9E2W - chains 3 and 5 of the 15 polymer chains in the assembly; structure by electron microscopy, 3.30 A resolution.

# Chain 3
Protein: DNA replication licensing factor MCM3
Organism: Saccharomyces cerevisiae W303
Notes: EC 3.6.4.12
UniProt: P24279 (MCM3_YEAST); residues 1-971 here = UniProt positions 1-971
Sequence (971 residues; each row starts with the number of its first residue):
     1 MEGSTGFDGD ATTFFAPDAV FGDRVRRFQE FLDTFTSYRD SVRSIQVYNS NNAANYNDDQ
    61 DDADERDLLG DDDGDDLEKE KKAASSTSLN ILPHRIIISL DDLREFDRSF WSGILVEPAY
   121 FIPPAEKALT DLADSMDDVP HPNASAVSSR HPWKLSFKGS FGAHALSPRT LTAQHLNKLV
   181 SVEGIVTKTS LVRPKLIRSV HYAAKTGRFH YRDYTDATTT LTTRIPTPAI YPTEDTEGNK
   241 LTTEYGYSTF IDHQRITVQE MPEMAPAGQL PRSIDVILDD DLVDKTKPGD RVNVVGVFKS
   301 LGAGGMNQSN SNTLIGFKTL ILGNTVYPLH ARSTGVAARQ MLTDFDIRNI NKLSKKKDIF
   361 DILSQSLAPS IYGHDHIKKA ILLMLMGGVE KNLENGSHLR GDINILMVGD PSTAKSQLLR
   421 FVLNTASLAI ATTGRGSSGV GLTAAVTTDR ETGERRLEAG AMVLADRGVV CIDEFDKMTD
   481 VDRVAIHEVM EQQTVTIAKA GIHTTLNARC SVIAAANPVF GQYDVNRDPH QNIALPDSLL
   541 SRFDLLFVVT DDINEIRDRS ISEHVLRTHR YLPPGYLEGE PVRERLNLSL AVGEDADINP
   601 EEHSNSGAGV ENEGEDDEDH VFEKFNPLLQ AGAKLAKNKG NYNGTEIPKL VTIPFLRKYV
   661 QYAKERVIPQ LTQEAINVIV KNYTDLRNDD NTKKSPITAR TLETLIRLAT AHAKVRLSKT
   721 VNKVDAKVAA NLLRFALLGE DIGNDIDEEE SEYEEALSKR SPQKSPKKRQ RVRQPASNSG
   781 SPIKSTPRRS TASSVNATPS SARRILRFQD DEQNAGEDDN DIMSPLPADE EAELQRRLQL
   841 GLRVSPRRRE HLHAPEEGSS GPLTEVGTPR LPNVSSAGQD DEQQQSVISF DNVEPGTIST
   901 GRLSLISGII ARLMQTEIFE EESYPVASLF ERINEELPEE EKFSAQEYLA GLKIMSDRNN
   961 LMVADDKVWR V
Unresolved in the structure: 1-18, 53-89, 330-337, 584-588, 595-647, 740-971
Ion coordination: Mg2+: S416 (together with ATP)
Residues lining bound ligands:
  - ATP (adenosine-5'-triphosphate), molecule 1: S370, I371, Y372, H374, D410, P411, S412, T413, A414, K415, S416, Q417, N517, V565
  - ATP, molecule 2: R542, A699, R700, E703

# Chain 5
Protein: Minichromosome maintenance protein 5
Organism: Saccharomyces cerevisiae W303
Notes: EC 3.6.4.12
UniProt: P29496 (MCM5_YEAST); residues 1-775 here = UniProt positions 1-775
Sequence (775 residues; row label = number of the first residue in the row):
     1 MSFDRPEIYS APVLQGESPN DDDNTEIIKS FKNFILEFRL DSQFIYRDQL RNNILVKNYS
    61 LTVNMEHLIG YNEDIYKKLS DEPSDIIPLF ETAITQVAKR ISILSRAQSA NNNDKDPENT
   121 SMDTDSLLLN SLPTFQLILN SNANQIPLRD LDSEHVSKIV RLSGIIISTS VLSSRATYLS
   181 IMCRNCRHTT SITINNFNSI TGNTVSLPRS CLSTIESESS MANESNIGDE STKKNCGPDP
   241 YIIIHESSKF IDQQFLKLQE IPELVPVGEM PRNLTMTCDR YLTNKVIPGT RVTIVGIYSI
   301 YNSKNGAGSG RSGGGNGGSG VAIRTPYIKI LGIQSDVETS SIWNSVTMFT EEEEEEFLQL
   361 SRNPKLYEIL TNSIAPSIFG NEDIKKAIVC LLMGGSKKIL PDGMRLRGDI NVLLLGDPGT
   421 AKSQLLKFVE KVSPIAVYTS GKGSSAAGLT ASVQRDPMTR EFYLEGGAMV LADGGVVCID
   481 EFDKMRDEDR VAIHEAMEQQ TISIAKAGIT TVLNSRTSVL AAANPIYGRY DDLKSPGDNI
   541 DFQTTILSRF DMIFIVKDDH NEERDISIAN HVINIHTGNA NAMQNQQEEN GSEISIEKMK
   601 RYITYCRLKC APRLSPQAAE KLSSNFVTIR KQLLINELES TERSSIPITI RQLEAIIRIT
   661 ESLAKLELSP IAQERHVDEA IRLFQASTMD AASQDPIGGL NQASGTSLSE IRRFEQELKR
   721 RLPIGWSTSY QTLRREFVDT HRFSQLALDK ALYALEKHET IQLRHQGQNI YRSGV
Unresolved in the structure: 1-21, 106-131, 200-204, 213-234, 304-320, 579-586, 638, 695-775
Ion coordination: Zn2+: C183, C186, C211, C236
Residues lining bound ligands:
  - ATP (adenosine-5'-triphosphate), molecule 1: S377, I378, F379, D417, P418, G419, T420, A421, K422, S423, Q424, E481, N524, H571, V572
  - ATP, molecule 2: L406, E498, Q499, T545, R549, I650, R651, E654

# Interface between chain 3 and chain 5
Contacting residue pairs (150):
  Y120(3) - E246(5)
  Y120(3) - S247(5)  hydrogen bond
  T172(3) - D252(5)
  A173(3) - F250(5)
  A173(3) - I251(5)
  A173(3) - D252(5)  hydrogen bond (backbone-side chain)
  L176(3) - F250(5)  hydrophobic
  N177(3) - H245(5)
  N177(3) - E246(5)
  N177(3) - S248(5)
  K188(3) - E461(5)  salt bridge
  L221(3) - E246(5)
  T222(3) - E246(5)
  T223(3) - I243(5)
  T223(3) - H245(5)
  T223(3) - E246(5)  hydrogen bond
  I225(3) - R184(5)
  P226(3) - I242(5)
  P262(3) - T511(5)
  P262(3) - V512(5)
  P262(3) - N514(5)
  E263(3) - N514(5)
  P266(3) - W343(5)  hydrophobic
  G268(3) - V470(5)
  G268(3) - D473(5)  hydrogen bond (backbone-side chain)
  Q269(3) - I287(5)
  Q269(3) - W343(5)
  L270(3) - L464(5)
  L270(3) - L513(5)  hydrophobic
  R272(3) - S170(5)  hydrogen bond (side chain-backbone)
  R272(3) - Q254(5)
  S300(3) - H245(5)  hydrogen bond (backbone-side chain)
  S300(3) - F250(5)
  G302(3) - H245(5)  hydrogen bond (backbone-side chain)
  M306(3) - L179(5)  hydrophobic
  M306(3) - V205(5)
  M306(3) - S206(5)  hydrogen bond (backbone-side chain)
  N307(3) - D239(5)
  Q308(3) - S206(5)
  Q308(3) - R209(5)  hydrogen bond
  S311(3) - N302(5)
  S311(3) - S303(5)  hydrogen bond (side chain-backbone)
  N312(3) - Y301(5)
  T313(3) - R175(5)  hydrogen bond (backbone-side chain)
  T313(3) - N198(5)  hydrogen bond (backbone-side chain)
  L314(3) - R175(5)
  L314(3) - Q253(5)
  L314(3) - F255(5)
  I315(3) - R175(5)
  G316(3) - S174(5)
  F317(3) - S174(5)  hydrogen bond (backbone-backbone)
  F317(3) - A176(5)  hydrophobic
  F317(3) - H245(5)
  T319(3) - S174(5)
  P369(3) - D402(5)
  S370(3) - L400(5)
  S370(3) - D402(5)  hydrogen bond
  S370(3) - M404(5)
  I371(3) - M404(5)  hydrophobic
  P411(3) - T544(5)
  P411(3) - T545(5)
  P411(3) - S548(5)
  S412(3) - T649(5)  hydrogen bond
  S412(3) - I650(5)  hydrogen bond (side chain-backbone)
  S412(3) - R651(5)
  S416(3) - Q499(5)
  Q417(3) - M404(5)
  Q417(3) - R405(5)
  Q417(3) - Q499(5)
  R420(3) - E495(5)  salt bridge
  R420(3) - Q499(5)
  R420(3) - T501(5)  hydrogen bond
  T432(3) - A505(5)
  T433(3) - E495(5)
  T433(3) - S503(5)  hydrogen bond (side chain-backbone)
  R435(3) - A446(5)
  R435(3) - E488(5)
  R435(3) - V491(5)
  G436(3) - S503(5)
  G436(3) - I504(5)
  G436(3) - A505(5)  hydrogen bond (backbone-backbone)
  G436(3) - K506(5)
  S437(3) - A505(5)
  S438(3) - A505(5)  hydrogen bond (backbone-backbone)
  G441(3) - A505(5)
  A445(3) - A507(5)
  A445(3) - G508(5)
  R450(3) - T459(5)
  R450(3) - E461(5)
  E458(3) - A507(5)
  E458(3) - G508(5)
  E474(3) - V491(5)
  E474(3) - H494(5)
  E474(3) - E495(5)
  K477(3) - V491(5)
  N517(3) - T545(5)
  V519(3) - Q543(5)
  F520(3) - Q543(5)
  G521(3) - Q543(5)
  G521(3) - T544(5)
  Q522(3) - T544(5)
  Q522(3) - R643(5)  hydrogen bond
  Y523(3) - R643(5)
  D551(3) - R630(5)  salt bridge
  D551(3) - T649(5)
  D552(3) - R630(5)
  I553(3) - R630(5)
  I553(3) - L633(5)  hydrophobic
  I553(3) - L634(5)
  E555(3) - V627(5)
  E555(3) - K631(5)
  D558(3) - R630(5)  salt bridge
  R559(3) - S624(5)
  R559(3) - V627(5)
  I561(3) - I650(5)  hydrophobic
  S562(3) - S623(5)  hydrogen bond
  S562(3) - F626(5)
  S562(3) - L653(5)
  E563(3) - S623(5)
  V565(3) - I650(5)  hydrophobic
  V565(3) - L653(5)  hydrophobic
  V565(3) - E654(5)
  L566(3) - L614(5)  hydrophobic
  L566(3) - A619(5)  hydrophobic
  L566(3) - L622(5)  hydrophobic
  L566(3) - L653(5)  hydrophobic
  L566(3) - I657(5)  hydrophobic
  T568(3) - L406(5)
  H569(3) - K398(5)  hydrogen bond
  H569(3) - L406(5)
  H569(3) - E654(5)  salt bridge
  H569(3) - I657(5)
  R570(3) - R613(5)  hydrogen bond (backbone-side chain)
  R570(3) - L614(5)
  R570(3) - A619(5)
  Y571(3) - I399(5)
  Y571(3) - L400(5)  hydrophobic
  Y571(3) - P401(5)
  L572(3) - R613(5)
  E578(3) - R613(5)  salt bridge
  E578(3) - P670(5)
  E578(3) - I671(5)
  G579(3) - K609(5)
  G579(3) - C610(5)
  G579(3) - A611(5)  hydrogen bond (backbone-backbone)
  P581(3) - L608(5)
  P581(3) - K609(5)
  P581(3) - A611(5)  hydrophobic
  V582(3) - K397(5)
  I653(3) - D402(5)
Interface residues without a listed pair, chain 3 (97 interface residues in all): A119, R224, Q259, A265, A267, P271, K299, L301, A303, A368, D410, F421, N424, I430, A431, A461, L464, E580, R583
Interface residues without a listed pair, chain 5 (107 interface residues in all): V171, L172, S173, I194, L207, I244, T277, N284, Y327, S345, G403, E465, G466, A492, T510, R516, P612, P616, I648

# In short
The interface between chain 3 and chain 5 involves 97 residues on one side and 107 on the other, with 25
hydrogen bonds and 6 salt bridges. Among the polar pairs are K188(3)-E461(5), R420(3)-E495(5) and
D551(3)-R630(5).
Chain 3 is DNA replication licensing factor MCM3 and chain 5 is Minichromosome maintenance protein 5, both
from Saccharomyces cerevisiae W303; the structure, Cryo-EM structure of yeast CMG helicase stalled at
G4-containing DNA template, state 1, was determined by electron microscopy together with 9E2Y, 9E2Z and 9E2X
from the same study.
